PDB entry 9GUR | electron microscopy, 4.20 A resolution (low resolution: residue-level contacts below are approximate; hydrogen-bond / salt-bridge calls are withheld) | chains 6 and 3 of the 9 polymer chains in the assembly

[Chain 6]
Molecule: Non-Template DNA strand
Sequence (30 nucleotides; each row starts with the number of its first residue):
     1 CTCTGAATCT CTTCCCGCGC GCCGTAGGAC
Unresolved in the structure: 1-2

[Chain 3]
Protein: DNA-directed RNA polymerase subunit beta
From: Escherichia coli K-12
Notes: EC 2.7.7.6
Reference sequence: P0A8V2 (RPOB_ECOLI); numbering as in UniProt (aligned over 1-1342)
Sequence (1342 residues; row label = number of the first residue in the row):
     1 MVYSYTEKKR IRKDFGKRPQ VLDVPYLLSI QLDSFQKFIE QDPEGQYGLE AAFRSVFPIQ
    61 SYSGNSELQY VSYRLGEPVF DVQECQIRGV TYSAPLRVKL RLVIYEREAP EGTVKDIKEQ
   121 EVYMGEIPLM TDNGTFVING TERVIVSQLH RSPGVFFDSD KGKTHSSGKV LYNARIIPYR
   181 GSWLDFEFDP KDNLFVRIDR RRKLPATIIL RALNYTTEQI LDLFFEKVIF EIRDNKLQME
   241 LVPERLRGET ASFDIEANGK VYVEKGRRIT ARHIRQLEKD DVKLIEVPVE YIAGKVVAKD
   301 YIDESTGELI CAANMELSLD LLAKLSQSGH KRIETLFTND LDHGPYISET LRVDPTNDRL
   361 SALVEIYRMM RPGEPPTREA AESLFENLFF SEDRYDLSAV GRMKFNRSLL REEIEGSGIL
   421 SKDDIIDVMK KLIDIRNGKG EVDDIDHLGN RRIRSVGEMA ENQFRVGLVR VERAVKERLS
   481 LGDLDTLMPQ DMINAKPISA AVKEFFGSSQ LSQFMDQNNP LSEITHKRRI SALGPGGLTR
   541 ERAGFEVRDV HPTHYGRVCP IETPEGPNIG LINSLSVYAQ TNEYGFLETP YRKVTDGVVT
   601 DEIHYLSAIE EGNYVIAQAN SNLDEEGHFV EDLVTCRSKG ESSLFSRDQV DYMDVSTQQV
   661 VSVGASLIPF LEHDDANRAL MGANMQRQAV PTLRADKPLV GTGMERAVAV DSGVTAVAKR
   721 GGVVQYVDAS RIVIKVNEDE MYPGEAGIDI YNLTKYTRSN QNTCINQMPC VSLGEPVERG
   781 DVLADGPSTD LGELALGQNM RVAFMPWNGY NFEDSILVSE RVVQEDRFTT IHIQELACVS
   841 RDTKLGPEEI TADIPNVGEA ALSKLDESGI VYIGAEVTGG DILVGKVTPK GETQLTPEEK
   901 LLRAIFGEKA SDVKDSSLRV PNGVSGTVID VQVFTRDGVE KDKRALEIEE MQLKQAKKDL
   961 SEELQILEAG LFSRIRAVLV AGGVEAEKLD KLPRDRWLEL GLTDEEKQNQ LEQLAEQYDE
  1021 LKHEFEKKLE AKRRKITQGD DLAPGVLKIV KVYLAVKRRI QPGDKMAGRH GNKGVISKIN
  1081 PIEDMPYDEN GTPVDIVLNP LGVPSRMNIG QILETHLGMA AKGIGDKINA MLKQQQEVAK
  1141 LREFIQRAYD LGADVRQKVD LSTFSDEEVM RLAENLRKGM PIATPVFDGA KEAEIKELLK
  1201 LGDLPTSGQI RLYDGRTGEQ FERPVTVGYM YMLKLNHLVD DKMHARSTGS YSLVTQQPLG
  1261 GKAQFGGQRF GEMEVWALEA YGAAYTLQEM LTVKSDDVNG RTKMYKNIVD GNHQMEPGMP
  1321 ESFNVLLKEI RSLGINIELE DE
Unresolved in the structure: 891-912
Swiss-Prot annotation at these positions:
  - modified residue (N6-acetyllysine): Lys1022, Lys1200
  - mutagenesis: Ile561 (I561S: Resistant to antibiotics salinamide A and B), Ile569 (I569S: Resistant to antibiotics salinamide A and B), Ala665 (A665E: Resistant to antibiotics salinamide A and B), Asp675 (D675A/G: Resistant to antibiotics salinamide A and B), Asn677 (N677H/K: Resistant to antibiotics salinamide A and B), Leu680 (L680M: Resistant to antibiotics salinamide A and B), Glu813 (E813K: Disrupts the enzyme's active center)

[Interface between chain 6 and chain 3]
Pairs across the interface (16):
  DA7(6) - His165(3)
  DA7(6) - Lys191(3)
  DT8(6) - His165(3)
  DT8(6) - Asp189(3)
  DT8(6) - Lys203(3)
  DC16(6) - Met1273(3)
  DG17(6) - Arg1269(3)
  DG17(6) - Gly1271(3)
  DG17(6) - Glu1272(3)
  DG19(6) - Gly1261(3)
  DG19(6) - Lys1262(3)
  DC20(6) - Lys1262(3)
  DC20(6) - Ala1263(3)
  DG21(6) - Arg758(3)
  DG21(6) - Asn762(3)
  DC22(6) - Arg143(3)
Other interface residues (no listed pair), chain 6 (10 interface residues in all): DC18, DC23
Other interface residues (no listed pair), chain 3 (16 interface residues in all): Thr141, Phe514

[Overview]
Chain 6 and chain 3 form an interface of 10 and 16 residues respectively. Curated annotation (UniProt) lists 7
mutagenesis sites on chain 3.
Here chain 6 is Non-Template DNA strand and chain 3 is DNA-directed RNA polymerase subunit beta (Escherichia
coli K-12). Entry 9GUR (30S mRNA delivery complex TEC resolved (TEC only)) was determined by electron
microscopy, deposited together with 9GUP, 9GUQ, 9GUS, 9GUT, 9GUU, 9GUV, 9GUW and 9GUX.
